Entry 4OPJ (X-ray diffraction, 1.54 A resolution); this record covers chains B and A.

# Chain B
Molecule: 12-nt DNA strand
Sequence (12 nucleotides; row label = number of the first residue in the row):
     1 CGCGAXTTCGCG
Modified / non-standard residues: TCY ((2R,3aS,4aR,5aR,5bS)-2-(6-amino-9H-purin-9-yl)-3a-hydroxyhexahydrocyclopropa[4,5]cyclopenta[1,2-b]furan-5a(4H)-yl dihydrogen phosphate) at position 6

# Chain A
Molecule: Ribonuclease H
Organism: Bacillus halodurans
Notes: EC 3.1.26.4
UniProt: Q9KEI9 (RNH1_BACHD); residues 59-196 here = UniProt positions 59-196
Chain sequence (142 residues; numbered 55 to 196; the number before each row is that of its first residue):
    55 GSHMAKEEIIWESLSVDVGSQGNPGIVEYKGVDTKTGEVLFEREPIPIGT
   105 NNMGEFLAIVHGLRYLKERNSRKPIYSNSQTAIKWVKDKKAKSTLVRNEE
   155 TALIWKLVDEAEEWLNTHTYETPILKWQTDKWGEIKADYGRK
Disordered / not traced: 55-61, 195-196
Construct notes: expression tag (55-58); engineered mutation Asn-132 (Asp in Q9KEI9)
Swiss-Prot annotation at these positions:
  - binding site (Mg(2+)): Asp-71, Glu-109, Asp-192
  - mutagenesis: Glu-109 (E109Q: Loss of activity), Glu-188 (E188A: Strongly reduces activity; E188Q: No effect), Asp-192 (D192N: Strongly reduced activity with manganese. Loss of activity with magnesium)
From the paper describing this entry:
  - catalytic residues: Glu-109, Asn-132 (citing earlier work)

# Interface between chain B and chain A
Residue-residue contacts - 17 pairs, chain B then chain A:
  DG2(B) / Asn-77(A)  hydrogen bond to the base
  DG2(B) / Pro-78(A)  phosphate contact
  DC3(B) / Asn-77(A)  hydrogen bond to the sugar
  DC3(B) / Thr-104(A)  phosphate contact
  DC3(B) / Asn-106(A)  phosphate contact
  DG4(B) / Thr-104(A)  hydrogen bond to the phosphate
  DG4(B) / Asn-106(A)  hydrogen bond to the phosphate
  DG4(B) / Met-107(A)  phosphate contact
  DG4(B) / Trp-139(A)  phosphate contact
  DG4(B) / Lys-146(A)  sugar contact
  DG4(B) / Ser-147(A)  hydrogen bond to the phosphate
  DG4(B) / Thr-148(A)  hydrogen bond to the phosphate
  DG4(B) / Leu-149(A)  phosphate contact
  DA5(B) / Thr-135(A)  sugar contact
  DA5(B) / Trp-139(A)  hydrogen bond to the phosphate
  DA5(B) / Lys-146(A)  phosphate contact
  TCY_6(B) / Lys-138(A)  base contact

# In short
5 residues of chain B face 12 of chain A across their interface; the contacts include 7 hydrogen bonds. Polar
pairs include DG2(B)/Asn-77(A), DC3(B)/Asn-77(A) and DG4(B)/Thr-104(A). UniProt lists 3 Mg2+-binding residues
and 3 mutagenesis sites on chain A. From the paper: catalytic residues Glu-109(A) and Asn-132(A).
Here chain B is a 12-nt DNA strand and chain A is Ribonuclease H (Bacillus halodurans). Entry 4OPJ
(Bh-RNaseH:tcdA-DNA complex) was determined by X-ray diffraction, deposited together with 4OPK.
